Entry 7UZY (electron microscopy, 4.05 A resolution (low resolution: residue-level contacts below are approximate; hydrogen-bond / salt-bridge calls are withheld)); this record covers chains J and I of the 11 polymer chains in the assembly.

# Chain J (and I)
Protein: CRISPR system Cms protein Csm2
From: Staphylococcus epidermidis RP62A
Notes: chain I of this document is another copy of the same molecule, construct and numbering; everything in this record applies to it too
Reference sequence: Q5HK90 (Q5HK90_STAEQ); residues 14-141 here correspond to UniProt positions 1-128 (UniProt number = residue number - 13)
Amino-acid sequence (128 residues; numbered 14 to 141; the number before each row is that of its first residue):
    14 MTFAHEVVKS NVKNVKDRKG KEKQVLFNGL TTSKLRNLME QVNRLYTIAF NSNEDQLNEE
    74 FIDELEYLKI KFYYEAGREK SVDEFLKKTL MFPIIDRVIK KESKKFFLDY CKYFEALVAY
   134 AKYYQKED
Not modelled in the structure: 14-16, 28-36, 62-73, 140-141 (chain I: 25-38, 138-141)

# How chain J and chain I interact
Pairs across the interface (5):
  K125(J) - D76(I)
  A129(J) - I83(I)
  A132(J) - I83(I)
  Y133(J) - I83(I)
  Y136(J) - Y86(I)
Interface residues without a listed pair, chain I (6 interface residues in all): E77, G90, D96

# Summary
The interface between chain J and chain I involves 5 residues on one side and 6 on the other.
Chain J and chain I are both CRISPR system Cms protein Csm2 (Staphylococcus epidermidis RP62A); the structure,
Staphylococcus epidermidis RP62A CRISPR effector complex with non-self target RNA 2, was determined by
electron microscopy together with 7UZW, 7UZX, 7UZZ, 7V00, 7V01 and 7V02 from the same study.
